PDB entry 4XK8 | X-ray diffraction, 2.80 A resolution | chains A and B of the 16 polymer chains in the assembly

[Chain A]
Name: Photosystem I P700 chlorophyll a apoprotein A1
Amino-acid sequence (742 residues; numbered 17 to 758; the number before each row is that of its first residue):
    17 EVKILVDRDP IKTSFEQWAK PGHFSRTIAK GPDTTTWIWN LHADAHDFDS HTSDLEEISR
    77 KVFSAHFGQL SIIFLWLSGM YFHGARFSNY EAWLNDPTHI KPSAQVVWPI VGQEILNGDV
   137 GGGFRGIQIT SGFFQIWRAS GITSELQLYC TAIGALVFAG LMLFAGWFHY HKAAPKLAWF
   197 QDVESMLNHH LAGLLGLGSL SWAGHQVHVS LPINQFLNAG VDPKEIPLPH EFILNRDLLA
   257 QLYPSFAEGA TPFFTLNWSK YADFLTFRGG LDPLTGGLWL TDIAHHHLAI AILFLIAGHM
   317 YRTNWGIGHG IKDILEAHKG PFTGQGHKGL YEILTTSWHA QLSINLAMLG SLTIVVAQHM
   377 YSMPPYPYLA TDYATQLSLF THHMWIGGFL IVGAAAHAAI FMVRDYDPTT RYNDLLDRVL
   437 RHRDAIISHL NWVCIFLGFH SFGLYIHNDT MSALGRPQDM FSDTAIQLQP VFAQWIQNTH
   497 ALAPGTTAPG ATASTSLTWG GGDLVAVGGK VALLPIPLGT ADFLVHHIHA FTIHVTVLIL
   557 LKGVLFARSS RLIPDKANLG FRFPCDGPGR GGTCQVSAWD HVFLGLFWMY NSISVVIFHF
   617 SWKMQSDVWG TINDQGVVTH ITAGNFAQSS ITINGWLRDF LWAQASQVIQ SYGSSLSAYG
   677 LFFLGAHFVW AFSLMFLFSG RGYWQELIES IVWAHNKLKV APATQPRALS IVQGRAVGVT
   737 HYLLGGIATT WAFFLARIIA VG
Bound ions: chlorophyll a Mg (37 sites), coordinated by H58, H62, H82, Q85, H99, Q121, Q129, H185, H187, H205, H206, H221, H224, H301, H302, H303 and 21 more; 4Fe-4S cluster Fe: C581, C590 (shared with C559(B), C568(B) of chain B)
Small-molecule neighbours:
  - beta-carotene (BCR), molecule 1: I89, W92, L93, G209, L210, L213, G214, S217
  - beta-carotene (BCR), molecule 2: F90, Y97, T167, G170, A171, F174, L213, L216, S217
  - beta-carotene (BCR), molecule 3: L216, F269, F270, L304, I308, L311, I312, H315, I323
  - beta-carotene (BCR), molecule 4: F269, W274, I308
  - beta-carotene (BCR), molecule 5: L346, L350, A356, S359, I360, A414, F417
  - beta-carotene (BCR), molecule 6: S359, A363, M364, S367, I407, A410, A411, A414, V553, L556, L557, V560
  - beta-carotene (BCR), molecule 7: F678, G681, A682, F684, V685, L740, I743, A744, W747
  - chlorophyll a (CLA), molecule 1: V18, K19, I20, W195, D198, S201, H205, T319, N320, W321
  - chlorophyll a (CLA), molecule 2: I20, V22, F79, F83, L177, M178, F180, A181, F184, H185, A189, W195
  - chlorophyll a (CLA), molecule 3: I27, K28, T29, S30, F31, Q33, W34, H39, E73, K77, S80, A81, G84, I88, L179, G182, W183, Y186, H187
  - chlorophyll a (CLA), molecule 4: W34, P37, W53, I54, W55, L57, H58
  - chlorophyll a (CLA), molecule 5: W34, H39, F40, L57, H58, A61, H62, F64, H67, K77, A81, G84, Q85, I88, L179
  - chlorophyll a (CLA), molecule 6: T51, I54, W55, I704, I707, V708, H711, V716, P718, P722, R723
  - chlorophyll a (CLA), molecule 7: W55, F684, V685, F688, F692, L725, Q729, A732, V733, T736, H737, L740
  - chlorophyll a (CLA), molecule 8: H58, A59, D60, A61, H62, D63, H355, L358, L362, F405, L406, V408, G409, A412, H413, I416, R420, F577, R578, W595, V598, L602, T736
  - chlorophyll a (CLA), molecule 9: H62, F64, V78, A81, H82, Q85, L86, I89, F90, L93, F174, W354, H355, Q357, L358, N361, L362, L365, H413
  - chlorophyll a (CLA), molecule 10: H62, Q85, I88, I89, W92, L365, I402, F405, L406
  - chlorophyll a (CLA), molecule 11: L71, S75, H82, L193, F196, Q197, V199, M202, L203, H206, L207, L210, L211, I327, L331, Y347, L350, T351, T352, S353, W354, Q357, I360, N361, M364, L365
  - chlorophyll a (CLA), molecule 12: F79, H82, F83, L86, F90, F174, M178, W195, F196, D198, S201, M202, H205, H206, G209, L210
  - chlorophyll a (CLA), molecule 13: S87, I88, L91, Q121, V122, V123, W124, I126, V127, Q129, L132, I143, L179, A674, L677, F678
  - chlorophyll a (CLA), molecule 14: L91, W92, S94, G95, M96, F98, H99, F103, Q121, V122, W124
  - chlorophyll a (CLA), molecule 15: W92, M96, H99, A120, Q121, I143, Q144, I145, T146, S147, F149, A674, Y675, F678, W747, L751
  - chlorophyll a (CLA), molecule 16: W92, M96, T146, S147, F149, S394, L395, T397, H398, W401, I402, F405, F678, I743, T746, W747, L751
  - chlorophyll a (CLA), molecule 17: W92, L93, S147, G148, F149, I152, L211, L365, L368, T369, V372, M376, Y382, L395, H398, H399, I402, L406
  - chlorophyll a (CLA), molecule 18: A155, L210, L211, G214, S215, W218, Q222, I299, H302, H303, I306, F310, L368, V371, V372, H375, M376, P381, Y382
  - chlorophyll a (CLA), molecule 19: S156, G157, I158, Q163, C166, T167, G214, S217, W218, G220, H221, H224, V225, P245, H246, I249
  - chlorophyll a (CLA), molecule 20: L162, Q163, C166, L244, H246, L250
  - chlorophyll a (CLA), molecule 21: L203, L207, L309, F310, A313, M316, Y317, I327, I330, L331, M364, L432, V435, L561
  - chlorophyll a (CLA), molecule 22: N204, H205, A208, G209, L213, L311, G314, H315, M316, Y317, T319, W321, I323
  - chlorophyll a (CLA), molecule 23: L216, S217, A219, G220, V223, H224, I249, R252, F262, G265, A266, Y277, F280, L281, L304
  - chlorophyll a (CLA), molecule 24: F269, W274, S275, Y277, A278, L281, T282, F283, H301, L304, A305, I308, I312, G506
  - chlorophyll a (CLA), molecule 25: F269, F270, L272
  - chlorophyll a (CLA), molecule 26: T282, F283, G285, G286, L294, D298, I299, H301, H302, A305, I306, L309, H375, M379, P381, S510, T511
  - chlorophyll a (CLA), molecule 27: F283, T503, A504, P505, G506, A507
  - chlorophyll a (CLA), molecule 28: I312, A313, H315, M316, I323, G324, H325
  - chlorophyll a (CLA), molecule 29: M316, H325, D329, I330, A333, H334
  - chlorophyll a (CLA), molecule 30: I330, L331, H334, H343, L346, L350, N429, L431, L432, V435
  - chlorophyll a (CLA), molecule 31: A333, H334, K335, G336, P337, F338
  - chlorophyll a (CLA), molecule 32: F338, T339, L431, R434, V435, R437, H438, I442, H445
  - chlorophyll a (CLA), molecule 33: M364, S367, L368, Q374, H375, Y377, S378, M379, T511, S512, T514, W515
  - chlorophyll a (CLA), molecule 34: I370, V371, Q374, M400, I407, I549, T552, V553, L556, M605, S608, I609, V612
  - chlorophyll a (CLA), molecule 35: Q374, Y377, F396, M400, F488, A489, I492, Q493, W515, I532, L534, H542, H545, I549, V612, H615, F616, K619, M620
  - chlorophyll a (CLA), molecule 36: A441, H445, W448
  - chlorophyll a (CLA), molecule 37: I442, H445, L446, W448, V449, A546, I549, H550, V553, L557
  - chlorophyll a (CLA), molecule 38: S444, H445, N447, W448, I451
  - chlorophyll a (CLA), molecule 39: N447, C450, I451, G454, F455, F458, I462, F547, V551, L554, I555, L600, F603, W604
  - chlorophyll a (CLA), molecule 40: W448, I451, F452, F455, H456
  - chlorophyll a (CLA), molecule 41: V449, F452, L453, Q485, P486, V487, F488, A489, D538, F539, H542, H543, A546, H550
  - chlorophyll a (CLA), molecule 42: F455, H456, G459, L460, I462, H463, T466, M467, R472, D475, F477, I482
  - chlorophyll a (CLA), molecule 43: F458, Y461, V541, I544, F547, T548, Y606, N607, S610, V611, F614, I649, W652, L653, L657, A661, I665, F679, H683, W686, Y738, G742, T745, T746, F749
  - chlorophyll a (CLA), molecule 44: F458, I462, D465, F547, F603, W604, Y606, N607, I649, L653, W686, Y738
  - chlorophyll a (CLA), molecule 45: T466, A469, L470
  - chlorophyll a (CLA), molecule 46: W491, I492, T495, H496, A499, T503, A504, T511, W515
  - chlorophyll a (CLA), molecule 47: L653, L657, W658, W686
  - chlorophyll a (CLA), molecule 48: L677, L680, G681, H683, F684, W686, A687, L690
  - chlorophyll a (CLA), molecule 49: F684, A687, F688, L690, M691, F694, S695, Y699, W700, L703
  - chlorophyll a (CLA), molecule 50: I707, A710, H711, L714, V716
  - chlorophyll a (CLA), molecule 51: W709, A710, K713, L714
  - phylloquinone (PQN): W55, M691, F692, S695, G696, R697, W700, R723, A724, L725, S726, G730
  - 4Fe-4S cluster (SF4): C581, G583, P584, C590, I727, R731

[Chain B]
Name: Photosystem I P700 chlorophyll a apoprotein A2
Amino-acid sequence (733 residues; numbered 2 to 734; the number before each row is that of its first residue):
     2 ALRFPRFSQG IAQDPTTRRI WFGIATAHDF ESHDDITEGR LYQNIFASHF GQLAIIFLWT
    62 SGNLFHVAWQ GNFEAWVQDP FHVRPIAHAI WDPHFGQPAV EAFTRGGALG PVNNAYSGVY
   122 QWWYTIGLRT NEDLYTGAIF LLFLSFISLL AGWLHLQPKW KPSVSWFKNA ESRLNHHLSG
   182 LFGVSSLAWA GHLVHVAIPG SRGEYVRWNN FLDVLPHPQG LGPLLTGQWN LYAQNPSSSN
   242 HLFGTTQGAG TAILTILGGF HPQTQSLWLT DMAHHHLAIA FLFLIGGHMY RTNFGIGHSI
   302 KYILEAHIPP GGRLGRGHKG LYDTINNSIH FQLGLALASL GVITSLVAQH MYSLPAYAFI
   362 AQDFTTQAAL YTHHQYIAGF IMTGAFAHGP IFFIRDYNPE QNADNVLARM LEHKEAIISH
   422 LSWASLFLGF HTLGLYVHND VMLAFGTPEK QILIEPIFAQ WIQSAHGKTT YGFDVLLSST
   482 NGPALNAGRN IWLPGWLNAI NENSNSLFLT IGPGDFLVHH AIALGLHTTT LILVKGALDA
   542 RGSKLMPDKK DFGYSFPCDG PGRGGTCDIS AWDAFYLAVF WMLNTIGWVT FYWHWKHITL
   602 WRGNVSQFNE SSTYLMGWLR DYLWLNSSQL INGYNPFGMN SLSVWAWMFL FGHLVWATGF
   662 MFLISWRGYW QELIETLAWA HERTPLANLI RWRDKPVALS IVQARLVGLV HFSVGYIFTY
   722 AAFLIASTSG KFG
Bound ions: chlorophyll a Mg (34 sites), coordinated by H29, H50, Q53, H67, H89, D93, H95, H156, H177, H178, H193, H196, H275, H276, H277, H289 and 18 more; 4Fe-4S cluster Fe: C559, C568 (shared with C581(A), C590(A) of chain A)
Small-molecule neighbours:
  - beta-carotene (BCR), molecule 1: L54, I57, F58, W60, G181, L182, V185, S186, L188
  - beta-carotene (BCR), molecule 2: F58, T61, L65, W123, W124, I127, L129, G138, F141, L142, L145, W209, L213
  - beta-carotene (BCR), molecule 3: L188, L222, L225, F282, L285, I286, H289, I297
  - beta-carotene (BCR), molecule 4: F332, G335, L336, A339, V343, M383, A386, F387, G390, F393, F394, L408, A538
  - beta-carotene (BCR), molecule 5: M411, I418, V535, L539
  - beta-carotene (BCR), molecule 6: F431, L434, G435, V438
  - beta-carotene (BCR), molecule 7: W648, M649, F652, W671, L674, I675, L678, F719
  - beta-carotene (BCR), molecule 8: T685, P686, L687, A688
  - chlorophyll a (CLA), molecule 1: F5, R7, F8, G24, I25, A28, H29, F31, H34, S49, G52, Q53, I56
  - chlorophyll a (CLA), molecule 2: T18, I21, W22, I675, L678, A679, H682, I691, R692, W693, R694, D695, P697, V698
  - chlorophyll a (CLA), molecule 3: W22, F652, L655, V656, T659, M662, F663, L700, V708, V711, H712
  - chlorophyll a (CLA), molecule 4: I25, A26, T27, A28, H29, D30, H331, L334, L338, F381, I382, T384, G385, A388, H389, I392, R396, Y555, W573, F576, F652, L707, V711, V715, F719
  - chlorophyll a (CLA), molecule 5: H29, F31, Y43, I46, S49, H50, Q53, L54, I57, R174, H178, L182, F183, I330, H331, Q333, L334, A337, L338, L341, H389
  - chlorophyll a (CLA), molecule 6: H29, Q53, I56, I57, W60, L338, L341, I378, F381, I382
  - chlorophyll a (CLA), molecule 7: F47, F51, I148, L151, A152, L155, H156, K160, W161, P163, W167
  - chlorophyll a (CLA), molecule 8: F47, H50, F51, L54, W123, W167, F168, N170, S173, R174, H177, H178, L182, F183, I344, Y358
  - chlorophyll a (CLA), molecule 9: I56, W60, N64, H67, V68, A88, H89, N114, N115, A116, Y117, S118, V120, V645, W646, M649, F719
  - chlorophyll a (CLA), molecule 10: I57, F58, W60, T61, S118, G119, W123, V185, S186, A189, L341, I344, T345, V348, M352, Y358, I361, L371, H374, H375, I378, I382
  - chlorophyll a (CLA), molecule 11: F58, I127, G128, L129, D134, T137, G138, F141, L145, I148, S149, S186, A189, W190, G192, H193, H196, V197, V207, R208, W209, F212
  - chlorophyll a (CLA), molecule 12: L59, W60, S62, G63, F66, H67, W70, Q71, H89, A90, I91, W92
  - chlorophyll a (CLA), molecule 13: W60, N64, Y117, S118, V120, A370, L371, T373, H374, Y377, I378, F381, M649, I718, F719, A722, L725, I726
  - chlorophyll a (CLA), molecule 14: H89, A90, I91, W92, D93, P94, H95, F96, F104, N114, S644, V645, W648
  - chlorophyll a (CLA), molecule 15: W123, T126, I127, L182, F183, S186, S187, W190, L194, L268, L270, M273, H276, H277, I280, F284, I344, L347, V348, H351, M352, A357, Y358
  - chlorophyll a (CLA), molecule 16: W167, N170, S173, H177, T293, N294, F295
  - chlorophyll a (CLA), molecule 17: A171, R174, L175, H178, L179, F183, I280, L283, F284, I301, L305, Y323, I326, N327, L336, A337, S340, I344
  - chlorophyll a (CLA), molecule 18: L175, L179, F183, L283, F284, G287, M290, Y291, I301, I304, L305
  - chlorophyll a (CLA), molecule 19: N176, H177, S180, G181, V185, L285, H289, Y291, R292, T293, F295, I297
  - chlorophyll a (CLA), molecule 20: L188, A189, A191, G192, V195, H196, F212, L213, V215, L216, P217, H218, G221, L222, Y233, I254, L255, L278
  - chlorophyll a (CLA), molecule 21: L225, W230, N231, Y233, A234, L255, T256, I257, H275, L278, A279, F282, I286, I492, W493
  - chlorophyll a (CLA), molecule 22: T256, I257, G259, G260, L268, D272, M273, H275, H276, A279, I280, L283, H351, L355, W493, W497
  - chlorophyll a (CLA), molecule 23: I286, G287, H289, M290, I297, G298, H299
  - chlorophyll a (CLA), molecule 24: M290, H299, Y303, I304, A307, H308
  - chlorophyll a (CLA), molecule 25: I304, L305, H308, L315, H319, L322, I326, F332, V407, L408, M411
  - chlorophyll a (CLA), molecule 26: A307, H308, I309, P310, P311, R314, L315
  - chlorophyll a (CLA), molecule 27: R314, L315, V407, R410, M411, E413, H414, A417, H421
  - chlorophyll a (CLA), molecule 28: L336, A339, S340, V343, L347, Q350, H351, Y353, S354, L355, L508, F509
  - chlorophyll a (CLA), molecule 29: V343, S346, L347, Q350, Q376, G380, M383, F387, L527, T530, T531, L534, M583, T586, I587
  - chlorophyll a (CLA), molecule 30: Q350, Y353, Y372, Q376, F459, A460, I463, Q464, F509, L510, I512, H520, I523, L527, V590, Y593, W594, K597
  - chlorophyll a (CLA), molecule 31: A417, H421, W424
  - chlorophyll a (CLA), molecule 32: I418, H421, L422, W424, A425, A524, L527, H528, T531
  - chlorophyll a (CLA), molecule 33: S420, H421, S423, W424, L427
  - chlorophyll a (CLA), molecule 34: S423, S426, L427, G430, F431, L434, L525, T529, L532, I533, L578, F581, W582
  - chlorophyll a (CLA), molecule 35: W424, L427, F428, F431, H432
  - chlorophyll a (CLA), molecule 36: W424, F428, L429, I455, E456, P457, I458, F459, A460, D516, F517, H520, H521, A524, H528
  - chlorophyll a (CLA), molecule 37: F431, G435, L436, V438, H439, V442, M443, F446, K451
  - chlorophyll a (CLA), molecule 38: T433, L434, Y437, V519, A522, L525, N585, W589, F592, L616, W619, L624, S628, I632, F650, H654, W657, F713, Y717, T720, Y721, F724
  - chlorophyll a (CLA), molecule 39: L434, V438, D441, L525, F581, W582, N585, W589, L616, L620, W657, F713, Y717
  - chlorophyll a (CLA), molecule 40: I458, F459, W462
  - chlorophyll a (CLA), molecule 41: W462, I463, A466, H467, L477, L478, A485, W493, L494, W497, F509
  - chlorophyll a (CLA), molecule 42: L477, P484, A485, A488, G489, I492, W493
  - chlorophyll a (CLA), molecule 43: L620, L624, W625, W657
  - chlorophyll a (CLA), molecule 44: W648, L651, F652, H654, L655, W657, A658, F661
  - chlorophyll a (CLA), molecule 45: L655, A658, T659, F661, M662, I665, S666, Y670, W671, L674
  - chlorophyll a (CLA), molecule 46: L678, A681, H682, T685, A688, I691
  - chlorophyll a (CLA), molecule 47: W680, A681, R684, T685, P686
  - chlorophyll a (CLA), molecule 48: T685, P686, L687, A688, L690
  - phylloquinone (PQN): W22, M662, F663, S666, W667, R668, W671, I675, V698, A699, L700, S701, A705
  - 4Fe-4S cluster (SF4): C559, G561, P562, C568, W667, I702, R706

[Chain A / chain B interface]
Contacting residue pairs - 141 pairs, chain A then chain B:
  V127(A) - F446(B)
  G128(A) - F446(B)
  Q129(A) - F446(B)
  I131(A) - A445(B)
  I131(A) - F446(B)  hydrophobic
  A441(A) - W680(B)  hydrophobic
  S444(A) - T677(B)
  S444(A) - A681(B)
  N447(A) - L674(B)
  N447(A) - L678(B)
  D465(A) - Y635(B)  hydrogen bond
  D465(A) - L651(B)
  T466(A) - W648(B)  hydrogen bond
  S468(A) - Y635(B)
  S468(A) - N636(B)
  S468(A) - M640(B)
  A469(A) - Y635(B)  hydrophobic
  A469(A) - M640(B)
  A469(A) - S644(B)  hydrogen bond (backbone-side chain)
  A469(A) - W648(B)
  L470(A) - H95(B)
  L470(A) - F96(B)  hydrophobic
  L470(A) - G97(B)  hydrogen bond (backbone-backbone)
  L470(A) - A100(B)
  G471(A) - P99(B)
  G471(A) - M640(B)
  R472(A) - H95(B)  hydrogen bond (side chain-backbone)
  R472(A) - G97(B)
  I555(A) - Y670(B)
  K558(A) - Y670(B)  hydrogen bond (side chain-backbone)
  K558(A) - E673(B)  salt bridge
  K558(A) - L674(B)
  F562(A) - T677(B)
  S566(A) - E673(B)  hydrogen bond
  R567(A) - E676(B)
  R567(A) - W680(B)
  L568(A) - Q672(B)
  L568(A) - E676(B)  hydrogen bond (backbone-side chain)
  K572(A) - E673(B)  salt bridge
  C581(A) - P562(B)  hydrophobic
  G583(A) - P562(B)
  P584(A) - C559(B)  hydrophobic
  R586(A) - R668(B)  hydrogen bond (backbone-side chain)
  G587(A) - R668(B)  hydrogen bond (backbone-side chain)
  G588(A) - R668(B)  hydrogen bond (backbone-side chain)
  G588(A) - G669(B)
  T589(A) - G669(B)
  C590(A) - W667(B)  hydrophobic
  C590(A) - R668(B)
  C590(A) - G669(B)  hydrogen bond (backbone-backbone)
  C590(A) - Y670(B)
  C590(A) - I702(B)  hydrophobic
  Q591(A) - I665(B)  hydrogen bond (side chain-backbone)
  Q591(A) - S666(B)
  Q591(A) - W667(B)  hydrogen bond (side chain-backbone)
  Q591(A) - Y670(B)
  V592(A) - G669(B)
  V592(A) - E673(B)
  H597(A) - Y670(B)
  L600(A) - S666(B)
  F603(A) - I665(B)  hydrophobic
  Q644(A) - P637(B)
  S645(A) - P637(B)
  N650(A) - I632(B)  hydrogen bond (side chain-backbone)
  N650(A) - Y635(B)  hydrogen bond (side chain-backbone)
  N650(A) - L651(B)
  L653(A) - I632(B)  hydrophobic
  L653(A) - L651(B)  hydrophobic
  R654(A) - I632(B)  hydrogen bond (side chain-backbone)
  R654(A) - N633(B)
  R654(A) - Y635(B)  hydrogen bond (side chain-backbone)
  R654(A) - N636(B)
  W658(A) - W625(B)  hydrogen bond (side chain-backbone)
  W658(A) - S628(B)
  W658(A) - S629(B)
  W658(A) - I632(B)  hydrophobic
  S662(A) - W625(B)
  I665(A) - M617(B)  hydrophobic
  I665(A) - R621(B)  hydrogen bond (backbone-side chain)
  I665(A) - W625(B)  hydrophobic
  Y668(A) - D441(B)  hydrogen bond
  Y668(A) - L444(B)  hydrophobic
  Y668(A) - A445(B)  hydrophobic
  Y668(A) - Y615(B)  hydrophobic
  Y668(A) - M617(B)  hydrophobic
  G669(A) - L444(B)
  G669(A) - A445(B)  hydrogen bond (backbone-backbone)
  S673(A) - A445(B)  hydrogen bond (side chain-backbone)
  L677(A) - D441(B)
  L677(A) - A445(B)  hydrophobic
  F679(A) - L620(B)  hydrophobic
  L680(A) - D441(B)
  L680(A) - M617(B)
  L680(A) - L620(B)  hydrophobic
  F684(A) - L434(B)  hydrophobic
  W686(A) - W657(B)  hydrophobic
  W686(A) - F661(B)  hydrophobic
  L690(A) - F661(B)  hydrophobic
  L693(A) - L664(B)
  L693(A) - I665(B)  hydrophobic
  F694(A) - Y577(B)  hydrogen bond (backbone-side chain)
  F694(A) - F581(B)  hydrophobic
  F694(A) - F661(B)  hydrophobic
  F694(A) - L664(B)  hydrophobic
  F694(A) - I665(B)  hydrophobic
  S695(A) - D569(B)
  S695(A) - L578(B)
  S695(A) - W667(B)
  G696(A) - C568(B)
  G696(A) - D569(B)  hydrogen bond (backbone-side chain)
  R697(A) - G565(B)  hydrogen bond (side chain-backbone)
  R697(A) - G566(B)  hydrogen bond (side chain-backbone)
  R697(A) - C568(B)
  G698(A) - C568(B)  hydrogen bond (backbone-backbone)
  G698(A) - I570(B)
  Y699(A) - I533(B)
  Y699(A) - K536(B)
  Y699(A) - C568(B)
  Y699(A) - D569(B)  hydrogen bond (backbone-backbone)
  Y699(A) - L578(B)  hydrophobic
  Q701(A) - L546(B)
  E702(A) - K536(B)  salt bridge
  E702(A) - D540(B)
  E702(A) - S544(B)  hydrogen bond
  E702(A) - K550(B)  salt bridge
  E702(A) - I570(B)
  L703(A) - I419(B)  hydrophobic
  L703(A) - L532(B)  hydrophobic
  L703(A) - K536(B)
  E705(A) - S544(B)
  E705(A) - K545(B)  hydrogen bond (side chain-backbone)
  E705(A) - L546(B)  hydrogen bond (side chain-backbone)
  S706(A) - E416(B)
  S706(A) - I419(B)
  S706(A) - S420(B)
  I707(A) - S423(B)
  W709(A) - E416(B)
  W709(A) - A417(B)  hydrophobic
  A710(A) - S420(B)
  I727(A) - C568(B)  hydrophobic
  R731(A) - W667(B)
Interface residues without a listed pair, chain A (80 interface residues in all): L132, D440, I443, F458, L554, I569, P580, F599, I649, Q666, S670, Y738
Interface residues without a listed pair, chain B (81 interface residues in all): D93, V442, G447, K451, P558, G561, R564, T567, L616, A647, F650, L655, S701, F713

[In short]
80 residues of chain A and 81 residues of chain B are in contact, with 32 hydrogen bonds and 4 salt bridges.
Polar pairs include K558(A)-E673(B), K572(A)-E673(B) and E702(A)-K536(B).
Here chain A is Photosystem I P700 chlorophyll a apoprotein A1 and chain B is Photosystem I P700 chlorophyll a
apoprotein A2. Entry 4XK8 (Crystal structure of plant photosystem I-LHCI super-complex at 2.8 angstrom
resolution) was determined by X-ray diffraction.
